6G3X - chain A; structure by X-ray diffraction, 2.10 A resolution.

# Chain A
Name: N-glycosylase/DNA lyase
Source organism: Mus musculus
Notes: EC 3.2.2.-, 4.2.99.18
Reference sequence: O08760 (OGG1_MOUSE); numbering as in UniProt (aligned over 11-325)
Amino-acid sequence (318 residues; numbered 8 to 325; the number before each row is that of its first residue):
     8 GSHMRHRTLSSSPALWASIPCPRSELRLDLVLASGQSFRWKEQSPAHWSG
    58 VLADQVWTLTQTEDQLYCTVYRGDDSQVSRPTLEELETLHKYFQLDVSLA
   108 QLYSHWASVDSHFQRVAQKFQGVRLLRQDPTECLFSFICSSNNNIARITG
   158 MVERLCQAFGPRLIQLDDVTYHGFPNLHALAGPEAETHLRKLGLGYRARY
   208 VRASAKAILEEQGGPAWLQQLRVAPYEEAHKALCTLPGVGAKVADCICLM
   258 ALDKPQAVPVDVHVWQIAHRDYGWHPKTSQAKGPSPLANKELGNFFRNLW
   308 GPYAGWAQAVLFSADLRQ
Unresolved in the structure: 8-9, 289-290, 325
Construct notes: expression tag (8-10)
Swiss-Prot annotation at these positions:
  - active site: Lys249 (Schiff-base intermediate with DNA)
  - binding site (DNA): Asn149, Arg154, Arg204, His270, Gln287
  - binding site (8-oxoguanine): Pro266, Asp268, Gln315, Phe319
Ion coordination: Ni2+: His276, His282 (shared with 2 residues of chain B; 2 residues of chain C)
Reported in the primary citation:
  - catalytic residues: Lys249 (citing earlier work)

# Summary
The Ni2+ site is built by His276 and His282. From UniProt: active-site residue Lys249, 5 DNA-binding residues
and 4 residues binding 8-oxoguanine. The paper reports the catalytic residue Lys249.
Chain A is N-glycosylase/DNA lyase (Mus musculus); the structure, Native Structure of the mouse 8-oxoguanine
DNA Glycosylase mOGG1, was determined by X-ray diffraction.
